PDB entry 8FUO | X-ray diffraction, 2.43 A resolution | chains A and C of the 4 polymer chains in the assembly

Chain A (and C):
Protein: Amidohydrolase
From: Rhodococcus wratislaviensis NBRC 100605
Notes: chain C of this document is another copy of the same molecule, construct and numbering; everything in this record applies to it too
UniProtKB: A0A402C2V4 (A0A402C2V4_RHOWR); residues 13-385 here correspond to UniProt positions 1-373 (UniProt number = residue number - 12)
Amino-acid sequence (392 residues; each row starts with the number of its first residue; numbers below 1 keep their minus sign (Met-6 is residue -6)):
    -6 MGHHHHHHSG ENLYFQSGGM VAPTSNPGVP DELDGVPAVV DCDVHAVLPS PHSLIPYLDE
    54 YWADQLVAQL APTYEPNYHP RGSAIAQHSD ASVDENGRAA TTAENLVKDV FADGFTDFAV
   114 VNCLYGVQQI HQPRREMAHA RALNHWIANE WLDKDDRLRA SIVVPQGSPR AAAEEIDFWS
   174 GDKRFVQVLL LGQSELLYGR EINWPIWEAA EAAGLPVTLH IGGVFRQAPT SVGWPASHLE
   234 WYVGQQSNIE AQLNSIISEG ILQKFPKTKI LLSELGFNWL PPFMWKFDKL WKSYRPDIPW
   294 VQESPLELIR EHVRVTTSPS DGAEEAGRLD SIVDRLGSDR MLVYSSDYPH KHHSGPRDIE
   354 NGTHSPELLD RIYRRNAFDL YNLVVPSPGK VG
Not modelled in the structure: -6 to 28, 379-385
Differences from the reference sequence: expression tag (-6 to 12)
Ion coordination: Fe ion: Asp36, His38, His213, Glu267, Asp340

Chain A / chain C interface:
Contacting residue pairs (27):
  Tyr54(A) with Pro289(C), hydrogen bond (side chain-backbone)
  Gln125(A) with Asp290(C), hydrogen bond
  Arg127(A) with Trp293(C)
  Gly160(A) with Arg193(C), hydrogen bond (backbone-side chain); Ile195(C)
  Ser161(A) with Glu194(C)
  Pro162(A) with Ile195(C)
  Arg163(A) with Glu194(C), salt bridge
  Glu188(A) with Leu189(C); Arg193(C), salt bridge
  Leu189(A) with Glu188(C); Leu189(C), hydrophobic
  Arg193(A) with Gly160(C), hydrogen bond (side chain-backbone); Glu188(C), salt bridge; Arg219(C)
  Glu194(A) with Ser161(C); Arg163(C), hydrogen bond (backbone-side chain)
  Ile195(A) with Gly160(C); Pro162(C); Arg163(C), hydrogen bond (backbone-side chain); Ile195(C), hydrophobic
  Pro198(A) with Arg163(C)
  Arg219(A) with Arg193(C)
  Pro289(A) with Tyr54(C), hydrogen bond (backbone-side chain)
  Asp290(A) with Gln125(C), hydrogen bond; Arg128(C), salt bridge
  Trp293(A) with Arg127(C)
Also at the interface, not in a pair above, chain A (21 interface residues in all): Pro126, Arg128, Met130, Glu252
Also at the interface, not in a pair above, chain C (21 interface residues in all): Pro126, Met130, Glu252, Pro292

In short:
Chain A and chain C each contribute 21 residues to their interface; the contacts include 8 hydrogen bonds and
4 salt bridges. Polar contacts include Arg163(A)-Glu194(C), Glu188(A)-Arg193(C) and Asp290(A)-Arg128(C).
Asp36(A), His38(A), His213(A), Glu267(A) and Asp340(A) form the Fe ion site.
Chain A and chain C are both Amidohydrolase (Rhodococcus wratislaviensis NBRC 100605); the structure, Fe-bound
AibH1H2, was determined by X-ray diffraction (same publication as 8FUL, 8FUM and 8FUN).
